PDB entry 6Y9Z | electron microscopy, 4.80 A resolution (low resolution: residue-level contacts below are approximate; hydrogen-bond / salt-bridge calls are withheld) | chains B and j of the 13 polymer chains in the assembly

Chain B (and j):
Protein: Gag-Pol polyprotein
Source organism: Human immunodeficiency virus 1
Notes: EC 3.4.23.16, 2.7.7.49, 2.7.7.7, 3.1.26.13, 3.1.13.2, 2.7.7.-, 3.1.-.-; chain j of this document is another copy of the same molecule, construct and numbering; everything in this record applies to it too
UniProtKB: P0C6F2 (POL_HV1LW); residues 1-220 here correspond to UniProt positions 133-352 (UniProt number = residue number + 132)
Sequence (220 residues; row label = number of the first residue in the row):
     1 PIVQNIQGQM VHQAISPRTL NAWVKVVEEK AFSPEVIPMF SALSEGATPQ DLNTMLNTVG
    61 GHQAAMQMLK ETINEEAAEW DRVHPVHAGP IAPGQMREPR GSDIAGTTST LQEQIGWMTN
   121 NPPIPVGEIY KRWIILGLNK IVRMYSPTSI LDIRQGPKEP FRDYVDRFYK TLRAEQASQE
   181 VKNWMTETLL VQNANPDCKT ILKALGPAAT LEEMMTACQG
Cystine bridges: Cys198-Cys218
UniProt features mapped onto this chain:
  - region: Asn57 to Gln95 (Interaction with human PPIA/CYPA and NUP153)
  - site: Gly89, Pro90 (Cis/trans isomerization of proline peptide bond)

Interface between chain B and chain j:
Residue-residue contacts - 9 pairs, chain B then chain j:
  Leu151(B) - Leu151(j)
  Glu175(B) - Trp184(j)
  Ser178(B) - Glu180(j)
  Val181(B) - Trp184(j)
  Trp184(B) - Glu175(j)
  Trp184(B) - Val181(j)
  Trp184(B) - Met185(j)
  Met185(B) - Trp184(j)
  Gln192(B) - Asp152(j)
Interface residues without a listed pair, chain B (11 interface residues in all): Ser149, Ala177, Thr188, Leu189
Interface residues without a listed pair, chain j (12 interface residues in all): Ser149, Gln176, Ala177, Leu189, Gln192

In short:
11 residues of chain B and 12 residues of chain j are in contact.
Chain B and chain j are both Gag-Pol polyprotein (Human immunodeficiency virus 1); the structure, Structure of
the native full-length HIV-1 capsid protein in complex with Cyclophilin A from helical assembly ..., was
determined by electron microscopy (same publication as 6Y9V, 6Y9W, 6Y9X, 6Y9Y and 6ZDJ).
